PDB entry 5WTZ | X-ray diffraction, 1.80 A resolution | chain A

[Chain A]
Protein: Binary enterotoxin of Clostridium perfringens component a
From: Clostridium perfringens
UniProt: X5I2D7 (X5I2D7_CLOPF); residues 1-419 here = UniProt positions 1-419
Amino-acid sequence (421 residues; row label = number of the first residue in the row; numbers below 1 keep their minus sign (Gly-1 is residue -1)):
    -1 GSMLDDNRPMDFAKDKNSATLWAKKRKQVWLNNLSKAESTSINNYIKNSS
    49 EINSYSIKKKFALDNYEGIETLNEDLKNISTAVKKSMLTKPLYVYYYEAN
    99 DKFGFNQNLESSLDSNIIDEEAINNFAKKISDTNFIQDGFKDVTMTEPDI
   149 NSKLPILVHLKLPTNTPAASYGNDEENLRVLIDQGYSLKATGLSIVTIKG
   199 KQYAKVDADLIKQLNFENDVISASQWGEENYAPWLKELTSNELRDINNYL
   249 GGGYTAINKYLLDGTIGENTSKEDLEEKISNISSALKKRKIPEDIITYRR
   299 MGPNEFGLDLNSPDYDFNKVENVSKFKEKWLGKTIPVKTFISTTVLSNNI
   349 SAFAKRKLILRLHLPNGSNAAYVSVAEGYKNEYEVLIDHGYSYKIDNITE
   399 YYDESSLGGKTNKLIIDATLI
Unresolved in the structure: -1
Construct notes: expression tag (-1 to 0)
Ligand contacts: NAD (nicotinamide-adenine-dinucleotide): Leu248, Tyr252, Asn256, Leu260, Arg297, Arg298, Gly300, Asn302, Glu303, Val335, Thr337, Ser340, Thr341, Thr342, Ile348, Phe351, Arg354, Glu382
Reported in the primary citation:
  - binding site for NAD: Tyr252, Asn256, Arg297, Glu303, Ser340, Phe351, Arg354, Glu382
  - catalytic residues: Glu380, Glu382 (citing earlier work)
  - mutagenesis - K353A (96% loss), Y377A (75% loss), E380A, E382A (99% loss): decreased catalytic activity
  - mutagenesis - K353A: abolished catalytic activity on beta/gamma-actin
  - mutagenesis - Y252A, E266G/N267G (70% loss), L308A, Y313A (45% loss): decreased catalytic activity on alpha-actin
  - mutagenesis - L61A, N63A, Y252A, E266G/N267G, L308A, Y313A: unchanged catalytic activity on beta/gamma-actin
  - mutagenesis - L61A, N63A: unchanged catalytic activity on alpha-actin
  - mutagenesis - S404A, L405A: unchanged catalytic activity

[In short]
Chain A binds NAD. From the paper: catalytic residues Glu380 and Glu382; K353A, Y377A and E380A, among others,
reduce catalytic activity; 12 substitutions were tested in all.
Chain A is Binary enterotoxin of Clostridium perfringens component a (Clostridium perfringens); the structure,
Crystal structure of C. perfringens iota-like enterotoxin CPILE-a with NAD+, was determined by X-ray
diffraction, deposited together with 5GTT and 5WU0.
